Entry 7QZ8 (X-ray diffraction, 2.30 A resolution); this record covers chains A and B.

Chain A (and B):
Protein: Transcriptional regulator, PadR-like family
Organism: Lactococcus cremoris
Notes: engineered mutation(s): W67 and W96 are replaced by 5,6-difluoroTrp; chain B of this document is another copy of the same molecule, construct and numbering; everything in this record applies to it too
UniProt: A2RI36 (A2RI36_LACLM); residue numbers follow UniProt; this construct covers 1-116
Chain sequence (122 residues; each row starts with the number of its first residue):
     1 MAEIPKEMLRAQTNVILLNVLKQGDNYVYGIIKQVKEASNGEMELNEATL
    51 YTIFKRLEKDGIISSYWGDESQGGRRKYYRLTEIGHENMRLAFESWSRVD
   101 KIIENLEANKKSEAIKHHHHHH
Not modelled in the structure: 1-4, 70-72, 113-122 (chain B: 1-2, 68-76, 113-122)
Differences from the reference sequence: expression tag (117-122)
Modified residues: Trp-67 (5,6-difluoro-tryptophan; I3D); Trp-96 (5,6-difluoro-tryptophan; I3D)
Residues lining bound ligands: daunomycin (DM1): Val-15, Met-89, Ala-92, Phe-93, Trp-96

How chain A and chain B interact:
Contacting residue pairs - 43 pairs, chain A then chain B:
  Met-8(A) with Ala-92(B), hydrophobic; Ser-95(B); Trp-96(B)
  Ala-11(A) with Trp-96(B)
  Gln-12(A) with Ser-95(B), hydrogen bond; Trp-96(B); Val-99(B)
  Val-15(A) with Trp-96(B); Ile-103(B), hydrophobic
  Asn-19(A) with Ile-103(B)
  Val-20(A) with Leu-106(B), hydrophobic
  Gln-23(A) with Glu-107(B)
  Gln-34(A) with Leu-106(B)
  Ala-38(A) with Ile-102(B); Asn-105(B), hydrogen bond (backbone-side chain); Leu-106(B), hydrophobic
  Ser-39(A) with Ile-102(B)
  Asn-40(A) with Asn-105(B)
  Leu-91(A) with Glu-3(B); Ile-4(B)
  Ala-92(A) with Ile-4(B); Met-8(B), hydrophobic
  Ser-95(A) with Ile-4(B); Met-8(B); Gln-12(B), hydrogen bond
  Trp-96(A) with Met-8(B); Ala-11(B); Gln-12(B); Val-15(B)
  Val-99(A) with Gln-12(B); Ile-16(B), hydrophobic
  Ile-102(A) with Ala-38(B); Ser-39(B); Met-43(B), hydrophobic
  Ile-103(A) with Val-15(B), hydrophobic; Asn-19(B)
  Asn-105(A) with Ala-38(B), hydrogen bond (side chain-backbone)
  Leu-106(A) with Val-20(B), hydrophobic; Gln-34(B); Ala-38(B), hydrophobic
  Glu-107(A) with Gln-23(B)
  Asn-109(A) with Ala-38(B)
  Lys-110(A) with Gln-34(B)
Interface residues without a listed pair, chain A (28 interface residues in all): Glu-7, Ile-16, Glu-42, Met-43, Arg-98
Interface residues without a listed pair, chain B (30 interface residues in all): Val-35, Asn-40, Glu-42, Arg-56, Arg-98, Asn-109, Lys-110

Overview:
The interface between chain A and chain B involves 28 residues on one side and 30 on the other, with 4
hydrogen bonds. Polar pairs include Gln-12(A)/Ser-95(B) and Ala-38(A)/Asn-105(B). Bound to chain A:
daunomycin.
Both chains are Transcriptional regulator, PadR-like family (Lactococcus cremoris). Entry 7QZ8
(Transcriptional regulator LmrR with bound daunomycin and with Trp-67 and Trp-96 replaced by the unnatural
amino ...) was determined by X-ray diffraction (same publication as 7QZ6, 7QZ7 and 7QZ9).
